PDB entry 5IJ2 | X-ray diffraction, 1.68 A resolution | chains A and B

Chain A (and B):
Name: Platelet-binding glycoprotein
Organism: Streptococcus sanguinis (strain SK36)
Notes: chain B of this document is another copy of the same molecule, construct and numbering; everything in this record applies to it too
Reference sequence: A3CM52 (A3CM52_STRSV); residues 249-449 here = UniProt positions 249-449
Amino-acid sequence (201 residues; each row starts with the number of its first residue):
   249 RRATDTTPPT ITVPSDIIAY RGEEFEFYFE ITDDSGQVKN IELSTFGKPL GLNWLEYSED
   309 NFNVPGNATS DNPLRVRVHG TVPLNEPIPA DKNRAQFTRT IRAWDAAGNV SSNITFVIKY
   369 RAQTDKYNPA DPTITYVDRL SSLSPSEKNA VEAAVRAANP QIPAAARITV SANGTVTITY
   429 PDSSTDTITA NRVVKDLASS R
Metal / ion sites: Ca2+ site 1: Asp-253, Thr-255, Asp-281, Asp-282, Asp-353; Ca2+ site 2: Thr-372, Tyr-375, Asp-434 (together with acetate ion); Ca2+ site 3: Glu-400 (shared with Glu-400(B) of chain B)
Reported in the primary citation:
  - binding site for N-acetyl-alpha-neuraminic acid: Arg-342, Gln-344, Thr-346, Arg-347
  - binding site for N-acetylglucosamine: Phe-294
  - conformationally variable residues (side-chain flip): Lys-296
  - binding site for beta-D-galactopyranose: Gln-344, Thr-346, Thr-363
  - mutagenesis - N361A: decreased binding to platelets
  - mutagenesis - F294A, T363A: decreased binding to platelet

Chain A / chain B interface:
Residue-residue contacts (28; chain A residue first):
  Pro-393(A) / Ala-413(B)
  Pro-393(A) / Arg-415(B)
  Pro-393(A) / Thr-427(B)
  Pro-393(A) / Tyr-428(B)
  Ser-394(A) / Ala-413(B)  hydrogen bond (backbone-backbone)
  Lys-396(A) / Arg-415(B)
  Asn-397(A) / Ala-412(B)  hydrogen bond (side chain-backbone)
  Asn-397(A) / Ala-413(B)  hydrogen bond (side chain-backbone)
  Asn-397(A) / Ala-414(B)  hydrogen bond (side chain-backbone)
  Asn-397(A) / Arg-415(B)  hydrogen bond
  Glu-400(A) / Arg-415(B)  salt bridge
  Ala-412(A) / Asn-397(B)  hydrogen bond (backbone-side chain)
  Ala-413(A) / Pro-393(B)
  Ala-413(A) / Ser-394(B)
  Ala-413(A) / Asn-397(B)
  Ala-414(A) / Asn-397(B)  hydrogen bond (backbone-side chain)
  Arg-415(A) / Pro-393(B)
  Arg-415(A) / Lys-396(B)
  Arg-415(A) / Asn-397(B)  hydrogen bond
  Arg-415(A) / Glu-400(B)  salt bridge
  Arg-415(A) / Ile-416(B)
  Arg-415(A) / Val-418(B)
  Ile-416(A) / Arg-415(B)
  Val-418(A) / Arg-415(B)
  Thr-427(A) / Pro-393(B)
  Tyr-428(A) / Pro-393(B)
  Pro-429(A) / Pro-393(B)
  Ser-431(A) / Pro-393(B)
Other interface residues (no listed pair), chain A (17 interface residues in all): Arg-404, Thr-417
Other interface residues (no listed pair), chain B (16 interface residues in all): Arg-404, Thr-417, Pro-429

Overview:
17 residues of chain A face 16 of chain B across their interface, with 8 hydrogen bonds and 2 salt bridges.
Polar pairs include Glu-400(A)/Arg-415(B), Asn-397(A)/Ala-412(B) and Asn-397(A)/Ala-413(B). From the paper: a
binding site for N-acetyl-alpha-neuraminic acid at Arg-342(A), Gln-344(A) and Thr-346(A) among others; F294A
and T363A of chain A reduce binding to platelet.
Both chains are Platelet-binding glycoprotein (Streptococcus sanguinis (strain SK36)). Entry 5IJ2 (SrpA
adhesin in complex with sialyllactosamine) was determined by X-ray diffraction (same publication as 5KIQ,
5IIY, 5IJ1 and 5IJ3).
